PDB entry 3S14 | X-ray diffraction, 2.85 A resolution | chains B and I of the 12 polymer chains in the assembly

[Chain B]
Molecule: DNA-directed RNA polymerase II subunit RPB2
Source organism: Saccharomyces cerevisiae S288c
Notes: EC 2.7.7.6
UniProt: P08518 (RPB2_YEAST); residue numbers follow UniProt; this construct covers 1-1224
Sequence (1224 residues; each row starts with the number of its first residue):
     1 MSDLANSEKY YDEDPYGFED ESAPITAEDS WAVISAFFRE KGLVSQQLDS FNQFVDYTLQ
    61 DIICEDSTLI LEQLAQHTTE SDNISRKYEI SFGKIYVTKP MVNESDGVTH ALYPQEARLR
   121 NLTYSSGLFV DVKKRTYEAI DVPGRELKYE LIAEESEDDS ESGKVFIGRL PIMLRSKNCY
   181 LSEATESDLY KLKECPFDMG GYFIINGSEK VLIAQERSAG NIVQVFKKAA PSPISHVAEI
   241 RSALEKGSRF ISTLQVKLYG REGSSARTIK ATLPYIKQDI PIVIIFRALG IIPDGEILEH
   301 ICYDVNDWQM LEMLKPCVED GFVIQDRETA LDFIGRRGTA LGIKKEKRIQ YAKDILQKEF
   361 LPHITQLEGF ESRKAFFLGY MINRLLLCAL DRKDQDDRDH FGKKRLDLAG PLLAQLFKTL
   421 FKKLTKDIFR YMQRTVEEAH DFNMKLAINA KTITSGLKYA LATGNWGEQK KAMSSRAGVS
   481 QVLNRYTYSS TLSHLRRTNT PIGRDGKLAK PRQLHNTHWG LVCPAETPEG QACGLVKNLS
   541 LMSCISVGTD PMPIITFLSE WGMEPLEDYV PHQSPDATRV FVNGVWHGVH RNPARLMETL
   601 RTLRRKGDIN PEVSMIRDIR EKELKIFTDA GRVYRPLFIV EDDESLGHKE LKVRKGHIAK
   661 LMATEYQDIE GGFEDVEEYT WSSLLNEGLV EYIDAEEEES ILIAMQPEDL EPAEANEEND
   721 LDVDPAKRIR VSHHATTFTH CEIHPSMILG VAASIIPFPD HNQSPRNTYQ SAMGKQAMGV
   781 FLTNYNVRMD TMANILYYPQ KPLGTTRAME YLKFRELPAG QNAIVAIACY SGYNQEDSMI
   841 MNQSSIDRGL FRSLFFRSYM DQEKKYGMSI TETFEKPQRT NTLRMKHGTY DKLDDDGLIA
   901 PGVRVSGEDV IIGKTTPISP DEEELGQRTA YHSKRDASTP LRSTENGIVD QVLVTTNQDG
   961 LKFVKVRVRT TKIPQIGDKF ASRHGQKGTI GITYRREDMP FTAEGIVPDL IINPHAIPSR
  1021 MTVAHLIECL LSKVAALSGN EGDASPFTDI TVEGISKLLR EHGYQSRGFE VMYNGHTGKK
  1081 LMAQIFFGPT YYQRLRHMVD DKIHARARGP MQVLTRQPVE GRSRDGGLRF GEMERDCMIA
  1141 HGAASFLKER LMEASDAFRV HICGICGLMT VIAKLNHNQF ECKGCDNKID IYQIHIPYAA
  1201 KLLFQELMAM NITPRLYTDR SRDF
Not modelled in the structure: 1-19, 71-88, 142-163, 336-344, 438-445, 503-508, 669-677, 716-721, 920-932
Metal / ion sites: Zn2+: Cys-1163, Cys-1166, Cys-1182, Cys-1185
Reported in the primary citation:
  - binding site for the 6-nt RNA strand: Lys-979, Lys-987
  - binding site for the 29-nt DNA strand: Arg-857, Arg-942

[Chain I]
Molecule: DNA-directed RNA polymerase II subunit RPB9
Source organism: Saccharomyces cerevisiae S288c
UniProt: P27999 (RPB9_YEAST); residues 1-122 here = UniProt positions 1-122
Sequence (122 residues; each row starts with the number of its first residue):
     1 MTTFRFCRDC NNMLYPREDK ENNRLLFECR TCSYVEEAGS PLVYRHELIT NIGETAGVVQ
    61 DIGSDPTLPR SDRECPKCHS RENVFFQSQQ RRKDTSMVLF FVCLSCSHIF TSDQKNKRTQ
   121 FS
Not modelled in the structure: 1, 121-122
Metal / ion sites: Zn2+ site 1: Cys-7, Cys-10, Cys-29, Cys-32; Zn2+ site 2: Cys-75, Cys-78, Cys-103, Cys-106
UniProt features mapped onto this chain:
  - zinc finger: Cys-7 to Cys-32 (C4-type), Ser-71 to Thr-111 (TFIIS-type)
  - binding site (Zn(2+)): Cys-7, Cys-10, Cys-29, Cys-32, Cys-75, Cys-78, Cys-103, Cys-106
  - modified residue: Ser-40 (Phosphoserine)

[How chain B and chain I interact]
Contacting residue pairs (57; chain B residue first):
  Pro-293(B) with Cys-10(I); Asn-11(I); Asn-12(I)
  Asp-294(B) with Asn-11(I); Asn-12(I), hydrogen bond (backbone-side chain); Met-13(I), hydrogen bond (side chain-backbone)
  Gly-295(B) with Asn-11(I), hydrogen bond (backbone-backbone)
  Glu-296(B) with Asn-11(I)
  Trp-308(B) with Thr-2(I); Thr-3(I); Phe-4(I); Arg-45(I); Glu-47(I)
  Gln-309(B) with Thr-50(I); Ile-52(I)
  Leu-311(B) with Phe-4(I), hydrophobic
  Glu-312(B) with Thr-2(I), hydrogen bond; Phe-4(I); Tyr-44(I); Arg-45(I)
  Lys-315(B) with Phe-4(I); Met-13(I); Val-43(I)
  Val-318(B) with Met-13(I), hydrophobic; Tyr-15(I)
  Phe-322(B) with Tyr-15(I); Arg-30(I)
  Gln-325(B) with Asn-12(I)
  Asp-391(B) with Gln-90(I); Arg-91(I), hydrogen bond (backbone-backbone)
  Arg-392(B) with Ile-52(I); Gln-89(I); Arg-91(I)
  Lys-393(B) with Gln-89(I); Arg-91(I)
  Asp-394(B) with Arg-91(I)
  Ala-594(B) with Asp-61(I)
  Arg-617(B) with Asp-61(I), salt bridge
  Ile-619(B) with Val-59(I); Asp-61(I); Ile-62(I); Ser-64(I); Asp-65(I)
  Arg-620(B) with Gly-57(I); Ile-62(I); Asp-65(I), salt bridge; Leu-68(I); Phe-86(I); Gln-89(I), hydrogen bond
  Lys-622(B) with Val-59(I)
  Glu-699(B) with Thr-67(I)
  Ser-700(B) with Pro-66(I); Thr-67(I)
  Ile-701(B) with Thr-67(I)
  Leu-702(B) with Pro-66(I)
  Thr-737(B) with Pro-66(I)
  Thr-739(B) with Pro-66(I)
Also at the interface, not in a pair above, chain B (32 interface residues in all): Arg-287, Ile-292, Leu-298, Asp-307, Glu-319
Also at the interface, not in a pair above, chain I (32 interface residues in all): Phe-6, Thr-31, His-46, Arg-92

[Overview]
Chain B and chain I each contribute 32 residues to their interface; the contacts include 6 hydrogen bonds and
2 salt bridges. Polar pairs include Arg-617(B)/Asp-61(I), Arg-620(B)/Asp-65(I) and Asp-294(B)/Asn-12(I). From
the paper: a binding site for the 6-nt RNA strand at Lys-979(B) and Lys-987(B); a binding site for the 29-nt
DNA strand at Arg-857(B) and Arg-942(B).
Here chain B is DNA-directed RNA polymerase II subunit RPB2 and chain I is DNA-directed RNA polymerase II
subunit RPB9, both from Saccharomyces cerevisiae S288c. Entry 3S14 (RNA Polymerase II Initiation Complex with
a 6-nt RNA) was determined by X-ray diffraction together with 3RZD, 3RZO, 3S15, 3S16, 3S17, 3S1M and 5 further
entries from the same study.
